Entry 4YY0 (X-ray diffraction, 2.59 A resolution); this record covers chains C and D of the 6 polymer chains in the assembly.

== Chain C ==
Molecule: HA1
Organism: unidentified influenza virus
Sequence (325 residues; row label = number of the first residue in the row):
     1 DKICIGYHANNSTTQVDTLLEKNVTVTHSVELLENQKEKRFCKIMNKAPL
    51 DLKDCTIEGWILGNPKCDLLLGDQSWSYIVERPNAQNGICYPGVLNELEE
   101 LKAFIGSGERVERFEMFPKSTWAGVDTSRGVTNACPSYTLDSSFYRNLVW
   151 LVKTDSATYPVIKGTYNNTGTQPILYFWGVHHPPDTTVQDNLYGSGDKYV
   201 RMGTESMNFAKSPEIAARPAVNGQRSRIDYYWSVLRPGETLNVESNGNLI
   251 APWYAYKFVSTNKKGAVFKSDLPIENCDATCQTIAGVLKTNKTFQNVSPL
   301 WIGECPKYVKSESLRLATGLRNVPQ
Cystine bridges: C42-C277, C55-C67, C90-C135, C281-C305
Glycans and other covalent adducts: N-acetylglucosamine (NAG) linked to N23, N167

== Chain D ==
Molecule: HA2
Organism: unidentified influenza virus
Sequence (159 residues; each row starts with the number of its first residue):
   330 GIFGAIAGFIEGGWTGMIDGWYGYHHENSQGSGYAADRESTQKAIDGITN
   380 KVNSIINKMNTQFEAVDHEFSNLERRIGNLNKRMEDGFLDVWTYNAELLV
   430 LLENERTLDLHDANVKNLYEKVKSQLRDNANDLGNGCFEFWHKCDNECME
   480 SVKNGTYDY
Cystine bridges: C473-C477
Glycans and other covalent adducts: N-acetylglucosamine (NAG) linked to N483

== Chain C / chain D interface ==
Cross-chain cystine bridges: C4(C)-C466(D)
Contacting residue pairs - 121 pairs, chain C then chain D:
  D1(C) - E356(D)
  D1(C) - N357(D)
  D1(C) - S358(D)
  D1(C) - E468(D)
  D1(C) - F469(D)  hydrogen bond (backbone-backbone)
  D1(C) - K472(D)  salt bridge
  D1(C) - C473(D)  hydrogen bond (side chain-backbone)
  K2(C) - H355(D)
  K2(C) - E356(D)  hydrogen bond (backbone-backbone)
  K2(C) - C466(D)  hydrogen bond
  K2(C) - F467(D)
  K2(C) - E468(D)
  K2(C) - F469(D)
  K2(C) - M478(D)
  I3(C) - H354(D)
  I3(C) - C466(D)
  I3(C) - F467(D)  hydrogen bond (backbone-backbone)
  I3(C) - F469(D)  hydrophobic
  I3(C) - V481(D)  hydrophobic
  C4(C) - W343(D)  hydrophobic
  C4(C) - G352(D)
  C4(C) - Y353(D)
  C4(C) - H354(D)  hydrogen bond (backbone-backbone)
  C4(C) - G465(D)
  C4(C) - C466(D)  disulfide
  I5(C) - I339(D)
  I5(C) - W343(D)
  I5(C) - G352(D)
  I5(C) - L447(D)  hydrophobic
  I5(C) - Y448(D)
  I5(C) - V451(D)  hydrophobic
  I5(C) - G465(D)  hydrogen bond (backbone-backbone)
  I5(C) - F467(D)  hydrophobic
  G6(C) - W343(D)
  G6(C) - Y351(D)
  G6(C) - G352(D)  hydrogen bond (backbone-backbone)
  Y7(C) - I335(D)  hydrophobic
  Y7(C) - A336(D)  hydrogen bond (side chain-backbone)
  Y7(C) - I339(D)  hydrogen bond (side chain-backbone)
  Y7(C) - E340(D)
  Y7(C) - G341(D)  hydrogen bond (side chain-backbone)
  Y7(C) - G342(D)
  Y7(C) - W343(D)  hydrogen bond (backbone-backbone)
  Y7(C) - M346(D)
  Y7(C) - W350(D)
  Y7(C) - V444(D)  hydrophobic
  H8(C) - M346(D)  hydrogen bond (side chain-backbone)
  H8(C) - I347(D)
  H8(C) - G349(D)  hydrogen bond (side chain-backbone)
  H8(C) - W350(D)  hydrogen bond (backbone-backbone)
  A9(C) - G342(D)
  A9(C) - W343(D)  hydrogen bond (backbone-backbone)
  A9(C) - T344(D)
  V16(C) - N433(D)
  D17(C) - L430(D)
  D17(C) - N433(D)  hydrogen bond (backbone-side chain)
  T18(C) - L430(D)
  T18(C) - N433(D)
  T18(C) - E434(D)  hydrogen bond
  L19(C) - L430(D)
  L19(C) - L431(D)  hydrophobic
  L19(C) - E434(D)  hydrogen bond (backbone-side chain)
  L20(C) - E434(D)  hydrogen bond (backbone-side chain)
  V24(C) - L437(D)  hydrophobic
  V26(C) - L437(D)  hydrophobic
  T27(C) - W350(D)
  H28(C) - W350(D)  hydrogen bond
  E99(C) - E398(D)
  E99(C) - S400(D)
  K102(C) - E398(D)  salt bridge
  A103(C) - H397(D)
  A266(C) - D396(D)
  V267(C) - D396(D)  hydrogen bond (backbone-side chain)
  K269(C) - D396(D)  hydrogen bond (side chain-backbone)
  K269(C) - E398(D)  salt bridge
  T293(C) - I385(D)
  T293(C) - M388(D)
  F294(C) - M388(D)  hydrophobic
  P299(C) - A394(D)
  L300(C) - A394(D)  hydrophobic
  L300(C) - V395(D)
  W301(C) - Q391(D)
  W301(C) - F392(D)
  E304(C) - Q391(D)  hydrogen bond
  C305(C) - Q391(D)
  K307(C) - M388(D)
  K307(C) - T390(D)  hydrogen bond (side chain-backbone)
  K307(C) - W421(D)
  Y308(C) - L418(D)  hydrophobic
  V309(C) - L418(D)  hydrophobic
  V309(C) - T422(D)
  K310(C) - L418(D)
  K310(C) - D419(D)  salt bridge
  K310(C) - T422(D)  hydrogen bond (backbone-side chain)
  S311(C) - T422(D)
  S311(C) - E426(D)  hydrogen bond
  L314(C) - A425(D)  hydrophobic
  L314(C) - E426(D)
  L314(C) - V429(D)  hydrophobic
  R315(C) - V429(D)
  R315(C) - N433(D)  hydrogen bond (backbone-side chain)
  L316(C) - V381(D)  hydrophobic
  L316(C) - I384(D)  hydrophobic
  L316(C) - N433(D)
  A317(C) - N433(D)  hydrogen bond (backbone-side chain)
  A317(C) - T436(D)
  T318(C) - W350(D)
  T318(C) - I377(D)
  T318(C) - H440(D)  hydrogen bond (backbone-side chain)
  G319(C) - W350(D)
  G319(C) - L437(D)
  G319(C) - H440(D)  hydrogen bond (backbone-side chain)
  L320(C) - W350(D)
  L320(C) - H440(D)
  R321(C) - L437(D)
  V323(C) - E340(D)
  V323(C) - G341(D)
  V323(C) - G342(D)  hydrogen bond (backbone-backbone)
  Q325(C) - G341(D)
  Q325(C) - G342(D)  hydrogen bond (side chain-backbone)
  Q325(C) - W343(D)
Interface residues without a listed pair, chain C (52 interface residues in all): E21, L32, E81, G265, F268, P324
Interface residues without a listed pair, chain D (70 interface residues in all): A334, D348, E393, F399, E403, L427, E432, L455, D474

== Overview ==
The interface between chain C and chain D involves 52 residues on one side and 70 on the other; the contacts
include 1 disulfide bond, 33 hydrogen bonds and 4 salt bridges. Among the polar pairs are D1(C)-K472(D),
K102(C)-E398(D) and K269(C)-E398(D).
Chain C is HA1 and chain D is HA2, both from unidentified influenza virus; the structure, The structure of
hemagglutinin from a H6N1 influenza virus (A/chicken/Taiwan/A2837/2013), was determined by X-ray diffraction.
